PDB entry 9FBW | electron microscopy, 4.40 A resolution (low resolution: residue-level contacts below are approximate; hydrogen-bond / salt-bridge calls are withheld) | chains E and I of the 18 polymer chains in the assembly

# Chain E
Name: Histone H2A.1
Source organism: Saccharomyces cerevisiae S288C
UniProtKB: P04911 (H2A1_YEAST); residues 0-131 here correspond to UniProt positions 1-132 (UniProt number = residue number + 1)
Chain sequence (132 residues; row label = number of the first residue in the row; numbering starts at 0):
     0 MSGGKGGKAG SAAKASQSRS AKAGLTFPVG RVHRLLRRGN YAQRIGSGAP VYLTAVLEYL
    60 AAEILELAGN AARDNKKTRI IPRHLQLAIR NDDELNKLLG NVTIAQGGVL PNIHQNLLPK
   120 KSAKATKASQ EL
Unresolved in the structure: 0-16, 119-131
Curated features (UniProtKB/Swiss-Prot):
  - motif: Ser128, Gln129 ([ST]-Q motif)
  - site: Lys119 (Not ubiquitinated)
  - modified residue: Ser1 (N-acetylserine), Lys4 (N6-acetyllysine), Lys7 (N6-acetyllysine), Lys13 (N6-succinyllysine), Lys21 (N6-succinyllysine), Gln105 (N5-methylglutamine), Lys119 (N6-malonyllysine), Ser128 (Phosphoserine)
  - cross-link: Lys126 (Glycyl lysine isopeptide (Lys-Gly) (interchain with G-Cter in SUMO))

# Chain I
Molecule: 112-nt DNA strand
Sequence (112 nucleotides; each row starts with the number of its first residue; numbers below 1 keep their minus sign (DC-75 is residue -75)):
   -75 CCCTGGAGAA TCCCGGTGCC GAGGCCGCTC AATTGGTCGT AGACAGCTCT AGCACCGCTT
   -15 AAACGCACGT ACGCGCTGTC CCCCGCGTTT TAACCGCCAA GGGGATTACT CC

# Chain E / chain I interface
Contacting residue pairs (5; chain E residue first):
  Arg18(E) - DA-44(I)
  Gly29(E) - DA-44(I)
  His32(E) - DA-44(I)
  Lys75(E) - DC-62(I)
  Arg78(E) - DG-55(I)
Other interface residues (no listed pair), chain E (6 interface residues in all): Arg33
Other interface residues (no listed pair), chain I (4 interface residues in all): DA-45

# Overview
The interface between chain E and chain I involves 6 residues on one side and 4 on the other.
Chain E is Histone H2A.1 (Saccharomyces cerevisiae S288C) and chain I is a 112-nt DNA strand; the structure,
SWR1 lacking Swc5 subunit in complex with hexasome, was determined by electron microscopy, deposited together
with 8QYV and 8QZ0.
